PDB entry 7VPD | electron microscopy, 3.77 A resolution | chains D and F of the 11 polymer chains in the assembly

[Chain D]
Name: DNA-directed RNA polymerase subunit beta'
From: Streptomyces coelicolor A3(2)
Notes: EC 2.7.7.6
Reference sequence: Q8CJT1 (RPOC_STRCO); numbering as in UniProt (aligned over 1-1299)
Sequence (1307 residues; each row starts with the number of its first residue):
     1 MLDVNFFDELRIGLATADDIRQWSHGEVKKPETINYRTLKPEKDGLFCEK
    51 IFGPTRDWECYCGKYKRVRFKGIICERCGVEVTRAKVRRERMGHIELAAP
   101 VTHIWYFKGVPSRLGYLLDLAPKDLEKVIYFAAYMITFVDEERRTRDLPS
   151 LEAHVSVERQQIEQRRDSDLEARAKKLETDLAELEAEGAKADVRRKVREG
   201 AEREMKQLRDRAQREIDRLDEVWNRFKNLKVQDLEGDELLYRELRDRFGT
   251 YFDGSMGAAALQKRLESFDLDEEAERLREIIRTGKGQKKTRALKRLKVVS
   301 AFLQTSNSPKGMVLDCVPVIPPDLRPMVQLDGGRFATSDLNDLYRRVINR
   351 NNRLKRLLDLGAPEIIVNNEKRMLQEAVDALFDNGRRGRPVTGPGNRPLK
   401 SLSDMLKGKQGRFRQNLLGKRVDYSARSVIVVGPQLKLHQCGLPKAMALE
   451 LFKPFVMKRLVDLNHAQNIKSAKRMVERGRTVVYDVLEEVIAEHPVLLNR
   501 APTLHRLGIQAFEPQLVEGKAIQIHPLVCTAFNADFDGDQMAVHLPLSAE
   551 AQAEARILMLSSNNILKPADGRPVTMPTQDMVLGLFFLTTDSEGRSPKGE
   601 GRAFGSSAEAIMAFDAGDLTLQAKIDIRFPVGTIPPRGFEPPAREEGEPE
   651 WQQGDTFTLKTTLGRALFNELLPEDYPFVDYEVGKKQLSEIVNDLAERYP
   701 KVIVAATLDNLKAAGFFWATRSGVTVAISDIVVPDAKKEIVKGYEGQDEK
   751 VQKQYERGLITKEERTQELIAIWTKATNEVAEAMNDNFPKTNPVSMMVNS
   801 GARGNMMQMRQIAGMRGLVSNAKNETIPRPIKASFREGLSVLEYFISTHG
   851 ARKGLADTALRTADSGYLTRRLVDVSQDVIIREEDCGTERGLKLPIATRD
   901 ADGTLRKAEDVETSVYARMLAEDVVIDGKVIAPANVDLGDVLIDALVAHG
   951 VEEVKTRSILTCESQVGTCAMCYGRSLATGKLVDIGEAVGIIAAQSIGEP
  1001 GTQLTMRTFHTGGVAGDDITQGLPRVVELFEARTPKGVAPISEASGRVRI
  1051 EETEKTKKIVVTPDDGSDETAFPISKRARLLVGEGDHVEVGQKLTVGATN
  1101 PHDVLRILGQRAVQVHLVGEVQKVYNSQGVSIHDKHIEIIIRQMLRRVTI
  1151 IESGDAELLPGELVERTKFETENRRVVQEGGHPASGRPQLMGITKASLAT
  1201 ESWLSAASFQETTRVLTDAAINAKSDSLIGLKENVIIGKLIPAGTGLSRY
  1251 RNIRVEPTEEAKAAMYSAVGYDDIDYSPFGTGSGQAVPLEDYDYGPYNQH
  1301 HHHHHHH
Disordered / not traced: 1-6, 1266-1307
Sequence notes: expression tag (1300-1307)
Swiss-Prot annotation at these positions:
  - binding site (Zn(2+)): Cys60, Cys62, Cys75, Cys78, Cys886, Cys962, Cys969, Cys972
  - binding site (Mg(2+)): Asp535, Asp537, Asp539
Ion coordination: Zn2+ site 1: Cys60, Cys62, Cys75, Cys78; Mg2+: Asp535, Asp539; Zn2+ site 2: Cys886, Cys962, Cys969, Cys972

[Chain F]
Name: RNA polymerase sigma factor SigA
From: Streptomyces coelicolor A3(2)
Reference sequence: A0A7U9DYK1 (A0A7U9DYK1_STRLI); residues 1-511 here correspond to UniProt positions 52-562 (UniProt number = residue number + 51)
Sequence (532 residues; numbered -20 to 511; the number before each row is that of its first residue; numbers below 1 keep their minus sign (Met-20 is residue -20)):
   -20 MGSSHHHHHHSSGLVPRGSHMVSASTSRTLPPEIAESVSVMALIERGKAE
    30 GQIAGDDVRRAFEADQIPATQWKNVLRSLNQILEEEGVTLMVSAAEPKRT
    80 RKSVAAKSPAKRTATKAVAAKPVTSRKATAPAAPAAPATEPAAVEEEAPA
   130 KKAAAKKTTAKKATAKKTTAKKAAAKKTTAKKEDGELLEDEATEEPKAAT
   180 EEPEGTENAGFVLSDEDEDDAPAQQVAAAGATADPVKDYLKQIGKVPLLN
   230 AEQEVELAKRIEAGLFAEDKLANSDKLAPKLKRELEIIAEDGRRAKNHLL
   280 EANLRLVVSLAKRYTGRGMLFLDLIQEGNLGLIRAVEKFDYTKGYKFSTY
   330 ATWWIRQAITRAMADQARTIRIPVHMVEVINKLARVQRQMLQDLGREPTP
   380 EELAKELDMTPEKVIEVQKYGREPISLHTPLGEDGDSEFGDLIEDSEAVV
   430 PADAVSFTLLQEQLHSVLDTLSEREAGVVSMRFGLTDGQPKTLDEIGKVY
   480 GVTRERIRQIESKTMSKLRHPSRSQVLRDYLD
Disordered / not traced: -20 to 209, 511
Sequence notes: initiating methionine (-20); expression tag (-19 to 0)

[How chain D and chain F interact]
Pairs across the interface (79):
  Glu32(D) with Arg350(F), salt bridge
  Thr33(D) with Thr348(F), hydrogen bond (side chain-backbone)
  Ile34(D) with Ile349(F), hydrophobic
  Tyr36(D) with Arg350(F); Ile351(F), hydrophobic; Pro352(F); Met355(F); Tyr399(F)
  Arg37(D) with Tyr399(F)
  Arg69(D) with Asp466(F), salt bridge; Gly467(F); Gln468(F)
  Ala85(D) with Glu426(F)
  Glu126(D) with Ala210(F); Thr211(F)
  Lys127(D) with Ala210(F), hydrogen bond (side chain-backbone)
  Ala132(D) with Ala210(F), hydrophobic
  Val328(D) with Ile422(F), hydrophobic
  Gly332(D) with Lys398(F)
  Arg334(D) with Arg401(F); Glu402(F), hydrogen bond (side chain-backbone)
  Phe335(D) with Pro403(F), hydrophobic; Ile404(F), hydrogen bond (backbone-backbone)
  Ala336(D) with Ile404(F); Leu406(F)
  Thr337(D) with Pro403(F); Ile404(F), hydrogen bond (backbone-backbone); Ser405(F); Leu406(F), hydrogen bond (backbone-backbone)
  Ser338(D) with Leu406(F); His407(F)
  Asp339(D) with Ser405(F), hydrogen bond
  Arg345(D) with Gln345(F), hydrogen bond (side chain-backbone); Ala346(F); Arg347(F), hydrogen bond (side chain-backbone); Thr348(F)
  Arg346(D) with Leu299(F)
  Asn349(D) with Gln345(F), hydrogen bond
  Arg350(D) with Asp302(F), salt bridge
  Arg353(D) with Asp302(F), salt bridge; Gln305(F); Glu306(F), salt bridge; Leu309(F); Gln345(F), hydrogen bond
  Arg356(D) with Leu309(F)
  Leu357(D) with Gln305(F); Leu309(F), hydrophobic
  Leu360(D) with Ile312(F), hydrophobic
  Gly361(D) with Ile312(F)
  Pro363(D) with Asn276(F); Leu279(F), hydrophobic
  Ile366(D) with Gln305(F); Asn308(F)
  Asn369(D) with Tyr218(F); Gln305(F)
  Arg372(D) with Ala210(F); Thr211(F); Pro214(F), hydrogen bond (side chain-backbone); Asp217(F), salt bridge
  Met373(D) with Pro214(F), hydrophobic; Leu301(F), hydrophobic
  Gly388(D) with Ala212(F)
  Arg389(D) with Asp213(F)
  Arg397(D) with His407(F), hydrogen bond (side chain-backbone); Thr408(F), hydrogen bond; Pro409(F)
  Lys400(D) with His407(F), hydrogen bond
  Met405(D) with His407(F)
  Gln410(D) with Asp415(F)
  Gln467(D) with Val505(F); Asp508(F)
  Asn468(D) with Val505(F); Asp508(F); Tyr509(F), hydrogen bond
  Ile469(D) with Leu438(F), hydrophobic; Tyr509(F)
  Lys470(D) with Ser435(F), hydrogen bond; Tyr509(F)
  Lys473(D) with Ala431(F)
Other interface residues (no listed pair), chain D (53 interface residues in all): Thr55, Arg67, Phe131, Pro326, Met327, Leu330, Ile365, Glu370, Arg387, Ser471
Other interface residues (no listed pair), chain F (53 interface residues in all): Gln221, Gly297, Phe418, Gln442

[Summary]
The chain D/chain F interface involves 53 residues from each chain, with 17 hydrogen bonds and 6 salt bridges.
Polar contacts include Glu32(D)-Arg350(F), Arg69(D)-Asp466(F) and Arg350(D)-Asp302(F). UniProt lists 8
Zn2+-binding residues and 3 Mg2+-binding residues on chain D.
Chain D is DNA-directed RNA polymerase subunit beta' and chain F is RNA polymerase sigma factor SigA, both
from Streptomyces coelicolor A3(2); the structure, Cryo-EM structure of Streptomyces coelicolor RNAP-promoter
open complex with one Zur dimers, was determined by electron microscopy (same publication as 7VO0, 7VO9, 7VPZ,
7X74, 7X75 and 7X76).
